Entry 1XKM (solution NMR); this record covers chains A and B of the 4 polymer chains in the assembly.

== Chain A ==
Protein: Distinctin chain A
Sequence (22 residues; row label = number of the first residue in the row):
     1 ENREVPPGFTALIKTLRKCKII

== Chain B ==
Protein: Distinctin chain B
Sequence (25 residues; numbered 1 to 25; the number before each row is that of its first residue):
     1 NLVSGLIEARKYLEQLHRKLKNCKV

== Chain A / chain B interface ==
Contacting residue pairs (15; chain A residue first):
  Gly-8(A) / Leu-13(B)
  Ala-11(A) / His-17(B)
  Leu-12(A) / Leu-13(B)
  Leu-12(A) / Leu-16(B)
  Leu-12(A) / His-17(B)
  Thr-15(A) / His-17(B)
  Thr-15(A) / Leu-20(B)
  Thr-15(A) / Lys-21(B)
  Leu-16(A) / Leu-20(B)
  Lys-18(A) / Lys-24(B)
  Lys-18(A) / Val-25(B)
  Cys-19(A) / Leu-20(B)
  Cys-19(A) / Cys-23(B)  disulfide
  Cys-19(A) / Val-25(B)
  Ile-21(A) / Val-25(B)
Interface residues without a listed pair, chain A (9 interface residues in all): Phe-9
Cross-chain cystine bridges: Cys-19(A)/Cys-23(B)

== In short ==
Chain A and chain B form an interface of 9 and 8 residues respectively; the contacts include 1 disulfide bond.
Here chain A is Distinctin chain A and chain B is Distinctin chain B. Entry 1XKM (NMR structure of
antimicrobial peptide distinctin in water) was determined by solution NMR.
